PDB entry 4RNW | X-ray diffraction, 1.55 A resolution | chain A

[Chain A]
Protein: NADPH dehydrogenase 1
Source organism: Saccharomyces pastorianus
Notes: EC 1.6.99.1
UniProtKB: Q02899 (OYE1_SACPS); the construct has insertions or renumbered stretches relative to UniProt, so the offset changes along the chain: 6-96 = UniProt 307-397; 100-390 = UniProt 2-292
Chain sequence (386 residues; numbered 5 to 390; the number before each row is that of its first residue):
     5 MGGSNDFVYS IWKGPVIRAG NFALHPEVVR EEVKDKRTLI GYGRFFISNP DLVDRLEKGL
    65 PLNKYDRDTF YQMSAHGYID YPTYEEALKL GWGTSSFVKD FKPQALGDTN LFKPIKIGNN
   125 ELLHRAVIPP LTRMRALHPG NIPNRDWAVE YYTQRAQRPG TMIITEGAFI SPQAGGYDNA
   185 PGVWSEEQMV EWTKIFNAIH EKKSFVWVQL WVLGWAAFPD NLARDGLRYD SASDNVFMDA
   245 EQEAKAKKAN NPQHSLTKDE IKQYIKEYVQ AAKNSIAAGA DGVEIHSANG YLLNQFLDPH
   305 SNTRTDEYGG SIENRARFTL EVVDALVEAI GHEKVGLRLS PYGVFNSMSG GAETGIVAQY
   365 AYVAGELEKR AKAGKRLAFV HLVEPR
Disordered / not traced: 5, 98-99
Sequence notes: expression tag (5); linker (97-99)
Ligand contacts: FMN (flavin mononucleotide): Ala23, Gly24, Asn25, Gly45, Tyr46, Gly47, Arg48, Ile51, Phe74, Tyr75, Pro133, Pro134, Leu135, Thr136, Glu170, Gly171, Gln213, His290, Asn293, Arg342, Val387
Swiss-Prot annotation at these positions:
  - binding site (FMN): Arg48, Thr136, Gln213, Arg342
  - binding site (substrate): Tyr75, His290, Asn293
  - active site: Tyr295 (Proton donor)

[Overview]
Ligands of chain A: flavin mononucleotide. Curated annotation (UniProt) lists 4 FMN-binding residues, 3
substrate-binding residues and active-site residue Tyr295.
Chain A is NADPH dehydrogenase 1 (Saccharomyces pastorianus); the structure, Truncated version of the G303
Circular Permutation of Old Yellow Enzyme, was determined by X-ray diffraction (same publication as 4RNU, 4RNV
and 4RNX).
